1XFA - chain A; structure by X-ray diffraction, 3.10 A resolution.

# Chain A
Molecule: Cystic fibrosis transmembrane conductance regulator
Source organism: Mus musculus
Notes: fragment: nbd1
Reference sequence: P26361 (CFTR_MOUSE); numbering as in UniProt (aligned over 388-670)
Chain sequence (283 residues; row label = number of the first residue in the row):
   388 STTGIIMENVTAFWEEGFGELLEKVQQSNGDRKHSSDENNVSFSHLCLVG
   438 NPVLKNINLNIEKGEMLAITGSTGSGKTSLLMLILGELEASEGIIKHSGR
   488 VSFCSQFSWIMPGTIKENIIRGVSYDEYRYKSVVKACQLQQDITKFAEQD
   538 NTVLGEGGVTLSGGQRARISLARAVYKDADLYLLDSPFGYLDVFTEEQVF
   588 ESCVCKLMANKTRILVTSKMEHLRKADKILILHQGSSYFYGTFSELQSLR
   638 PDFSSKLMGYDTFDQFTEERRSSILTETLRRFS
Not modelled in the structure: 388-389, 412-428
Differences from the reference sequence: cloning artifact (388); engineered mutation Arg508 (Phe in P26361)
Metal / ion sites: Mg2+: Thr465, Gln493 (together with ATP)
Small-molecule neighbours: ATP (adenosine-5'-triphosphate): Trp401, Leu409, Phe430, Leu433, Asn438, Pro439, Val440, Ser459, Gly461, Ser462, Gly463, Lys464, Thr465, Ser466, Gln493
UniProt features mapped onto this chain:
  - binding site (ATP): Trp401, Gly458 to Thr465, Gln493
  - modified residue (Phosphoserine): Ser549, Ser660, Ser670
  - lipidation: Cys524 (S-palmitoyl cysteine)

# Overview
Bound to chain A: ATP. Thr465 and Gln493 form the Mg2+ site. UniProt lists 10 ATP-binding residues.
Chain A is Cystic fibrosis transmembrane conductance regulator (Mus musculus); the structure, Structure of
NBD1 from murine CFTR- F508R mutant, was determined by X-ray diffraction together with 1XF9 from the same
study.
